PDB entry 5LP5 | X-ray diffraction, 2.74 A resolution | chains A and C of the 3 polymer chains in the assembly

[Chain A]
Protein: Penicillin-binding protein 2 (Pbp2)
From: Helicobacter pylori (strain ATCC 700392 / 26695)
Reference sequence: O26085 (O26085_HELPY); residues 1-588 here = UniProt positions 1-588
Amino-acid sequence (594 residues; row label = number of the first residue in the row):
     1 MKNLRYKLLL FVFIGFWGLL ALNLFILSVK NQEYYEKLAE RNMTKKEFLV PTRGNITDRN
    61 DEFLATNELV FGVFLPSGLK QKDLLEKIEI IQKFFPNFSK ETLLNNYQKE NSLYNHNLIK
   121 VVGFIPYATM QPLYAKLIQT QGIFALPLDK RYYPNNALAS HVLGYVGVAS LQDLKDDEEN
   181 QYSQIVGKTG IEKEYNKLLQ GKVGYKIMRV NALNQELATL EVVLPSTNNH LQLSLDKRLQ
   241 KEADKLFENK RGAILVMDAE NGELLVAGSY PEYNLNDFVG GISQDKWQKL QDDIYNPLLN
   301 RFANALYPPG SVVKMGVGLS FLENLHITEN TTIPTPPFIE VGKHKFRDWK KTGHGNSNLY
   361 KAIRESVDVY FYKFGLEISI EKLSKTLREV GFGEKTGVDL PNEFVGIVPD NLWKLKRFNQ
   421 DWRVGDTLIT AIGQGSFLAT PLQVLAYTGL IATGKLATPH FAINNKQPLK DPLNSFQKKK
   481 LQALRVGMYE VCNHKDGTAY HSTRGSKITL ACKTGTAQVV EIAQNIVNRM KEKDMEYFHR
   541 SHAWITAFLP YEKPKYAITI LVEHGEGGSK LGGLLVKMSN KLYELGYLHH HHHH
Disordered / not traced: 1-40, 520-532, 589-594
Construct notes: expression tag (589-594)
Disulfides: C492-C512
Reported in the primary citation:
  - conformationally variable residues (loop rearrangement): V50 to T52, V203 to G204, L224 to T227
  - mutagenesis - Y134C/A218C: abolished binding to Rod shape-determining protein (MreC) (chain C)
  - catalytic residues: S311, K314, S366, D368, K513, T514 (by similarity / conservation)

[Chain C]
Protein: Rod shape-determining protein (MreC)
From: Helicobacter pylori (strain ATCC 700392 / 26695)
Reference sequence: O25924 (O25924_HELPY); numbering as in UniProt (aligned over 1-248)
Amino-acid sequence (248 residues; each row starts with the number of its first residue):
     1 MRFYFKFLWL LGIFLIFYFL DFKGSSSYIS DRIKNALMNA KNSLLDNVQA YFFQAQNIKE
    61 FQKERLILEA LKLENADLKE RLNSIYPLEN PKMTYTPTFM TSFISLEDTH SVSLNPIVNL
   121 EENKIYGLVS HNQAIGIAVL EKGRLNGFLN AHKRCAYSVM IGQNQVLGFI GTNFKQELVV
   181 DFIVPSAEIN IGDQVLTSGL DGIFGAGVFV GEVSSIEDHY TYKSAVLKNA FLSGAKLLRH
   241 VFLSDVKN
Disordered / not traced: 1-91
Reported in the primary citation:
  - mutagenesis - R154D/T221R: unchanged binding to Penicillin-binding protein 2 (Pbp2) (chain A)
  - mutagenesis - F169A/F182A, F182A: unchanged growth

[How chain A and chain C interact]
Contacting residue pairs (34):
  L49(A) with Y220(C), hydrophobic
  V50(A) with Y220(C)
  T52(A) with Y220(C)
  L69(A) with F182(C); I183(C); V184(C), hydrophobic; T221(C); Y222(C), hydrophobic
  Y127(A) with L167(C); G168(C); F169(C), hydrophobic; F182(C), hydrogen bond (side chain-backbone)
  Q131(A) with S158(C), hydrogen bond; L167(C); F169(C); L200(C); D201(C)
  Y134(A) with A156(C), hydrophobic; F169(C), hydrophobic; F182(C)
  A135(A) with I125(C); A156(C); I203(C), hydrophobic
  K136(A) with I125(C)
  I138(A) with K153(C); R154(C)
  Q139(A) with I125(C); R154(C), hydrogen bond
  P147(A) with F182(C), hydrophobic; Y222(C), hydrophobic
  D149(A) with T221(C)
  Q215(A) with F174(C)
  E216(A) with F174(C)
  P225(A) with Y220(C)
Interface residues without a listed pair, chain A (20 interface residues in all): P51, F71, M130, P132
Interface residues without a listed pair, chain C (22 interface residues in all): I137, V139, I170, D181
The authors on this interface:
  - specific contacts: Y134(A)-F169(C) (pi stacking)
  - interface residues, chain A: L69(A), F71(A), Y127(A)
  - interface residues, chain C: F182(C), Y222(C)
  - hot spots on chain C (mutagenesis) - F169A/F182A/Y222A, F169D/F182D/Y222D: abolished binding to Penicillin-binding protein 2 (Pbp2) (chain A)

[Overview]
The interface between chain A and chain C involves 20 residues on one side and 22 on the other, with 3
hydrogen bonds. Polar pairs include Y127(A)-F182(C), Q131(A)-S158(C) and Q139(A)-R154(C). The paper describes
pi stacking between Y134(A) and F169(C). From the paper: catalytic residues S311(A), K314(A) and S366(A) among
others; F169A/F182A/Y222A and F169D/F182D/Y222D of chain C abolish binding to Penicillin-binding protein 2
(Pbp2) (chain A); 6 substitutions were tested in all.
Chain A is Penicillin-binding protein 2 (Pbp2) and chain C is Rod shape-determining protein (MreC), both from
Helicobacter pylori (strain ATCC 700392 / 26695); the structure, Complex between Penicillin-Binding Protein
(PBP2) and MreC from Helicobacter pylori, was determined by X-ray diffraction together with 5LP4 from the same
study.
